9EFK - chains AF and AG of the 48 polymer chains in the assembly; structure by electron microscopy, 1.90 A resolution.

Chain AF (and AG):
Protein: orf22
Source organism: Legionella pneumophila
Notes: chain AG of this document is another copy of the same molecule, construct and numbering; everything in this record applies to it too
Reference sequence: A0A140AYP0 (A0A140AYP0_LEGPN); residue numbers follow UniProt; this construct covers 1-658
Sequence (658 residues; row label = number of the first residue in the row):
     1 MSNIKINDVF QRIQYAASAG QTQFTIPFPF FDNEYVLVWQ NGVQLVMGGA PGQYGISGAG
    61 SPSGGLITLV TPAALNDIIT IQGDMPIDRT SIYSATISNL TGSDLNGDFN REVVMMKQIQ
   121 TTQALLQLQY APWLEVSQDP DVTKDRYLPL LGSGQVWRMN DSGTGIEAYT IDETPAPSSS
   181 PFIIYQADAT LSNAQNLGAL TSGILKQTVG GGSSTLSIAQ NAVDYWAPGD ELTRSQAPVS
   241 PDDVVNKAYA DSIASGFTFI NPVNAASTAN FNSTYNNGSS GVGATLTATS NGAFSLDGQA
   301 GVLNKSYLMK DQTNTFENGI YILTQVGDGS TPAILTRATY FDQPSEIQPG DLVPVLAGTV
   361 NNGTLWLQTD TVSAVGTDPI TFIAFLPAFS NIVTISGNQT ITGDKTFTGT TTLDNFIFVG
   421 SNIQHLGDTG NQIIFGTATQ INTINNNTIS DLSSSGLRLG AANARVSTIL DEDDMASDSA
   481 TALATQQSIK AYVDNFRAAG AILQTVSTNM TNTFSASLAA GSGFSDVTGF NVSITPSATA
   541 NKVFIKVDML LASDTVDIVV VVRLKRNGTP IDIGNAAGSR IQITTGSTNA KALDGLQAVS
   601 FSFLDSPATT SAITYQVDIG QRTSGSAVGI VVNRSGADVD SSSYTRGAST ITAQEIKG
Not modelled in the structure: 1, 174-658

How chain AF and chain AG interact:
Contacting residue pairs (102; chain AF residue first):
  Phe10(AF) - Pro140(AG)
  Arg12(AF) - Pro132(AG)  hydrogen bond (side chain-backbone)
  Arg12(AF) - Leu134(AG)  hydrogen bond (side chain-backbone)
  Ile13(AF) - Gln138(AG)
  Gln14(AF) - Trp133(AG)  hydrogen bond (side chain-backbone)
  Gln14(AF) - Leu134(AG)  hydrogen bond (side chain-backbone)
  Gln14(AF) - Glu135(AG)
  Gln14(AF) - Gln138(AG)  hydrogen bond (backbone-side chain)
  Trp39(AF) - Pro132(AG)  hydrophobic
  Trp39(AF) - Trp133(AG)
  Gly42(AF) - Trp133(AG)
  Ile78(AF) - Glu135(AG)
  Thr80(AF) - Pro132(AG)
  Thr80(AF) - Trp133(AG)
  Gln82(AF) - Pro132(AG)
  Pro86(AF) - Asp8(AG)
  Ile87(AF) - Asp8(AG)
  Ile87(AF) - Val113(AG)
  Ile87(AF) - Lys117(AG)
  Ile87(AF) - Gln120(AG)
  Asp88(AF) - Ile6(AG)
  Asp88(AF) - Asn7(AG)
  Asp88(AF) - Asp8(AG)
  Asp88(AF) - Val113(AG)
  Arg89(AF) - Lys5(AG)
  Arg89(AF) - Ile6(AG)  hydrogen bond (backbone-backbone)
  Arg89(AF) - Asn106(AG)  hydrogen bond
  Arg89(AF) - Phe109(AG)
  Arg89(AF) - Asn110(AG)  hydrogen bond
  Thr90(AF) - Lys5(AG)
  Ile92(AF) - Asn3(AG)
  Ile92(AF) - Ile4(AG)
  Ile92(AF) - Asn106(AG)
  Tyr93(AF) - Leu105(AG)  hydrophobic
  Tyr93(AF) - Asn106(AG)  hydrogen bond (backbone-side chain)
  Ser94(AF) - Gly102(AG)
  Ala95(AF) - Thr101(AG)
  Ala95(AF) - Gly102(AG)  hydrogen bond (backbone-backbone)
  Ala95(AF) - Ser103(AG)  hydrogen bond (backbone-backbone)
  Ile97(AF) - Gly102(AG)
  Leu100(AF) - Leu105(AG)  hydrophobic
  Asp108(AF) - Phe109(AG)
  Phe109(AF) - Phe109(AG)  hydrophobic
  Glu112(AF) - Phe109(AG)
  Glu112(AF) - Glu112(AG)
  Glu112(AF) - Val113(AG)
  Glu112(AF) - Met116(AG)
  Met115(AF) - Met116(AG)  hydrophobic
  Met116(AF) - Met116(AG)  hydrophobic
  Ile119(AF) - Met116(AG)
  Ile119(AF) - Ile119(AG)  hydrophobic
  Ile119(AF) - Gln120(AG)
  Ile119(AF) - Gln123(AG)  hydrogen bond (backbone-side chain)
  Thr122(AF) - Gln123(AG)
  Gln123(AF) - Gln123(AG)
  Ala124(AF) - Arg146(AG)
  Leu125(AF) - Val136(AG)
  Leu125(AF) - Ser137(AG)
  Leu125(AF) - Gln138(AG)
  Leu125(AF) - Arg146(AG)  hydrogen bond (backbone-side chain)
  Leu126(AF) - Gln129(AG)
  Leu126(AF) - Tyr130(AG)  hydrogen bond (backbone-backbone)
  Gln127(AF) - Gln123(AG)  hydrogen bond
  Gln127(AF) - Gln127(AG)  hydrogen bond
  Gln127(AF) - Leu128(AG)  hydrogen bond (side chain-backbone)
  Gln127(AF) - Gln129(AG)
  Gln127(AF) - Arg146(AG)
  Leu128(AF) - Tyr130(AG)
  Leu128(AF) - Asp145(AG)
  Leu128(AF) - Arg146(AG)
  Leu128(AF) - Leu148(AG)  hydrophobic
  Gln129(AF) - Arg146(AG)  hydrogen bond (backbone-backbone)
  Gln129(AF) - Tyr147(AG)
  Gln129(AF) - Leu148(AG)  hydrogen bond (backbone-backbone)
  Tyr130(AF) - Leu148(AG)
  Tyr130(AF) - Pro149(AG)
  Tyr130(AF) - Leu150(AG)  hydrophobic
  Tyr130(AF) - Trp157(AG)
  Ala131(AF) - Tyr147(AG)  hydrophobic
  Ala131(AF) - Leu148(AG)
  Pro132(AF) - Tyr147(AG)
  Leu134(AF) - Leu148(AG)
  Glu135(AF) - Leu150(AG)
  Asp145(AF) - Leu150(AG)
  Leu148(AF) - Leu128(AG)  hydrophobic
  Trp157(AF) - Leu128(AG)  hydrophobic
  Trp157(AF) - Val156(AG)
  Arg158(AF) - Gly154(AG)  hydrogen bond (side chain-backbone)
  Arg158(AF) - Gln155(AG)
  Arg158(AF) - Val156(AG)
  Arg158(AF) - Glu173(AG)  salt bridge
  Met159(AF) - Leu151(AG)
  Met159(AF) - Gly152(AG)
  Met159(AF) - Gly154(AG)  hydrogen bond (backbone-backbone)
  Met159(AF) - Gln155(AG)  hydrogen bond (backbone-backbone)
  Asn160(AF) - Ser153(AG)
  Asn160(AF) - Gly154(AG)
  Asp161(AF) - Ser153(AG)  hydrogen bond (backbone-side chain)
  Gly163(AF) - Ser153(AG)
  Tyr169(AF) - Ile171(AG)
  Tyr169(AF) - Glu173(AG)
  Ile171(AF) - Ile171(AG)  hydrophobic
Interface residues without a listed pair, chain AF (55 interface residues in all): Thr96, Leu105, Trp133, Val156, Ser162, Ile166
Interface residues without a listed pair, chain AG (48 interface residues in all): Ala131

In short:
55 residues of chain AF and 48 residues of chain AG are in contact, with 23 hydrogen bonds and 1 salt bridge.
Polar contacts include Arg158(AF)-Glu173(AG), Arg12(AF)-Pro132(AG) and Arg12(AF)-Leu134(AG).
Chain AF and chain AG are both orf22 (Legionella pneumophila); the structure, Cryo-EM structure of the
portal-tail complex of LME-1 phage, was determined by electron microscopy.
